8TKC - chains K and L of the 12 polymer chains in the assembly; structure by electron microscopy, 3.10 A resolution.

Chain K:
Name: DJ85-b.01 FAB HEAVY CHAIN
Source organism: Homo sapiens
Notes: antibody fragment or engineered binder
Sequence (240 residues; each row starts with the number of its first residue; a row labelled like 82A-82C holds insertion residues (82A, then the next letters in order)):
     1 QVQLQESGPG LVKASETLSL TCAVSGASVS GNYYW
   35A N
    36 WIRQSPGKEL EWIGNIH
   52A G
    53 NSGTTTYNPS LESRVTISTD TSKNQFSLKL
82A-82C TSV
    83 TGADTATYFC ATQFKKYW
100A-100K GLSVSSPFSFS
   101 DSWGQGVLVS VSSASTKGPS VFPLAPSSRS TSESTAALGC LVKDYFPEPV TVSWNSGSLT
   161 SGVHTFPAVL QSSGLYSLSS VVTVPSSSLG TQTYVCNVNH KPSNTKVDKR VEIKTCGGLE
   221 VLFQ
Unresolved in the structure: 114-224
Disulfide bonds: Cys22-Cys92

Chain L:
Name: DJ85-b.01 FAB LIGHT CHAIN
Source organism: Homo sapiens
Notes: antibody fragment or engineered binder
Sequence (214 residues; row label = number of the first residue in the row):
     1 DIQMTQSPRS LSASVGDRVT ITCRASQDIS PDLNWYQQKP GGPLKLLIYD ASNLQGGVPS
    61 RFSGSGSGTE FTLTISSLQP EDFATYYCLQ YNGYPWTFGQ GTKVDHKRTV AAPSVFIFPP
   121 SEDQVKSGTV SVVCLLNNFY PREASVKWKV DGALKTGNSQ ESVTEQDSKD NTYSLSSTLT
   181 LSSTEYQSHK VYACEVTHQG LSSPVTKSFN RGEC
Unresolved in the structure: 108-214
Disulfide bonds: Cys23-Cys88

Chain K / chain L interface:
Contacting residue pairs (24; chain K residue first):
  Asn35A(K) - Trp96(L)
  Gln39(K) - Gln38(L)
  Gln39(K) - Tyr87(L)  hydrogen bond
  Glu44(K) - Phe98(L)
  Glu44(K) - Gly99(L)
  Glu44(K) - Gln100(L)
  Leu45(K) - Leu44(L)  hydrophobic
  Leu45(K) - Tyr87(L)  hydrophobic
  Leu45(K) - Phe98(L)  hydrophobic
  Trp47(K) - Pro95(L)  hydrophobic
  Trp47(K) - Trp96(L)
  Asn50(K) - Tyr94(L)
  Thr58(K) - Tyr94(L)
  Asn60(K) - Pro95(L)
  Gln95(K) - Asn34(L)
  Gln95(K) - Tyr36(L)  hydrogen bond
  Phe100H(K) - Tyr49(L)  hydrophobic
  Phe100J(K) - Asn34(L)
  Phe100J(K) - Tyr49(L)  hydrophobic
  Phe100J(K) - Gln55(L)  hydrogen bond (backbone-side chain)
  Asp101(K) - Tyr36(L)
  Asp101(K) - Leu46(L)
  Trp103(K) - Leu44(L)  hydrophobic
  Gly104(K) - Pro43(L)
Interface residues without a listed pair, chain K (17 interface residues in all): Tyr34, Pro61, Gln105
Interface residues without a listed pair, chain L (16 interface residues in all): Asp50

Overview:
Chain K and chain L form an interface of 17 and 16 residues respectively; the contacts include 3 hydrogen
bonds. Among the polar pairs are Gln39(K)-Tyr87(L), Gln95(K)-Tyr36(L) and Phe100J(K)-Gln55(L).
Chain K is DJ85-b.01 FAB HEAVY CHAIN and chain L is DJ85-b.01 FAB LIGHT CHAIN, both from Homo sapiens; the
structure, CRYO-EM STRUCTURE OF HIV-1 BG505DS-SOSIP.664 ENV TRIMER BOUND TO DJ85-b.01 FAB, was determined by
electron microscopy, deposited together with 8TDX, 8TE7, 8TJR, 8TJS, 8TL2, 8TL4 and 5 further entries.
